6RO4 - chains E and C of the 9 polymer chains in the assembly; structure by electron microscopy, 3.50 A resolution.

Chain E:
Molecule: General transcription factor IIH subunit 3
From: Homo sapiens
Reference sequence: Q13889 (TF2H3_HUMAN); residues 1-308 here = UniProt positions 1-308
Amino-acid sequence (308 residues; row label = number of the first residue in the row):
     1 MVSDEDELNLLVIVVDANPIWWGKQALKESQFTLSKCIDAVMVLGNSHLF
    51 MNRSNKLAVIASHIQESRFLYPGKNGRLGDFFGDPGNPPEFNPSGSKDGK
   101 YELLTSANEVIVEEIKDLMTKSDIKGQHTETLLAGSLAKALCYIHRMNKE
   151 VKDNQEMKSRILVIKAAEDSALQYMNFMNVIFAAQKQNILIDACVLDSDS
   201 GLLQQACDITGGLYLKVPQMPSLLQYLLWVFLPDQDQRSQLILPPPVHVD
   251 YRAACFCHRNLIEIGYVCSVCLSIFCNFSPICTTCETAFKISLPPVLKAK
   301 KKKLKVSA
Disordered / not traced: 1-7, 74-102, 121-127, 152-156, 286-308
Ion coordination: Zn2+ site 1: Cys255, Cys257, His258, Cys276; Zn2+ site 2: Cys268, Cys271, Cys282, Cys285
From the paper describing this entry:
  - Zn2+ coordination: Cys257, His258

Chain C:
Molecule: General transcription factor IIH subunit 4
From: Homo sapiens
Reference sequence: Q92759 (TF2H4_HUMAN); numbering as in UniProt (aligned over 1-462)
Amino-acid sequence (462 residues; numbered 1 to 462; the number before each row is that of its first residue):
     1 MESTPSRGLNRVHLQCRNLQEFLGGLSPGVLDRLYGHPATCLAVFRELPS
    51 LAKNWVMRMLFLEQPLPQAAVALWVKKEFSKAQEESTGLLSGLRIWHTQL
   101 LPGGLQGLILNPIFRQNLRIALLGGGKAWSDDTSQLGPDKHARDVPSLDK
   151 YAEERWEVVLHFMVGSPSAAVSQDLAQLLSQAGLMKSTEPGEPPCITSAG
   201 FQFLLLDTPAQLWYFMLQYLQTAQSRGMDLVEILSFLFQLSFSTLGKDYS
   251 VEGMSDSLLNFLQHLREFGLVFQRKRKSRRYYPTRLAINLSSGVSGAGGT
   301 VHQPGFIVVETNYRLYAYTESELQIALIALFSEMLYRFPNMVVAQVTRES
   351 VQQAIASGITAQQIIHFLRTRAHPVMLKQTPVLPPTITDQIRLWELERDR
   401 LRFTEGVLYNQFLSQVDFELLLAHARELGVLVFENSAKRLMVVTPAGHSD
   451 VKRFWKRQKHSS
Disordered / not traced: 1-17, 101-107, 126-144, 243-254, 290-306, 459-462

How chain E and chain C interact:
Pairs across the interface (40; chain E residue first):
  Val43(E) - Leu122(C)  hydrophobic
  Ser47(E) - Met57(C)
  Leu49(E) - Arg46(C)
  Phe50(E) - Leu42(C)  hydrophobic
  Phe50(E) - Phe45(C)  hydrophobic
  Phe50(E) - Arg46(C)  hydrogen bond (backbone-side chain)
  Phe50(E) - Ala121(C)
  Phe50(E) - Leu122(C)  hydrophobic
  Met51(E) - Lys53(C)  hydrogen bond (backbone-side chain)
  Met51(E) - Asn54(C)
  Asn52(E) - Lys53(C)
  Arg53(E) - Arg46(C)
  Arg53(E) - Ser241(C)
  Arg53(E) - Ile288(C)  hydrogen bond (side chain-backbone)
  Arg53(E) - Asn289(C)
  Leu104(E) - Ala121(C)
  Leu104(E) - Leu123(C)  hydrophobic
  Asn108(E) - Leu123(C)
  Gln225(E) - Arg58(C)  hydrogen bond (side chain-backbone)
  Gln225(E) - Leu62(C)
  Leu228(E) - Met57(C)  hydrophobic
  Trp229(E) - Arg58(C)
  Trp229(E) - Trp74(C)  hydrophobic
  Leu232(E) - Met57(C)  hydrophobic
  Pro233(E) - Asn54(C)
  Gln237(E) - Ser50(C)  hydrogen bond (side chain-backbone)
  Gln237(E) - Asn54(C)  hydrogen bond
  Ser239(E) - Lys76(C)  hydrogen bond (backbone-side chain)
  Gln240(E) - Leu51(C)
  Gln240(E) - Val75(C)
  Gln240(E) - Lys76(C)  hydrogen bond (backbone-backbone)
  Gln240(E) - Phe79(C)
  Leu241(E) - Asn54(C)
  Leu241(E) - Trp55(C)  hydrophobic
  Leu241(E) - Arg58(C)
  Leu241(E) - Trp74(C)
  Leu241(E) - Lys76(C)  hydrogen bond (backbone-side chain)
  Ile242(E) - Leu73(C)
  Ile242(E) - Trp74(C)  hydrogen bond (backbone-backbone)
  Ile242(E) - Lys76(C)
Other interface residues (no listed pair), chain E (23 interface residues in all): Asn46, Thr105, Leu224, Arg238
Other interface residues (no listed pair), chain C (23 interface residues in all): Phe61

Summary:
Chain E and chain C each contribute 23 residues to their interface, with 10 hydrogen bonds. Polar pairs
include Phe50(E)-Arg46(C), Met51(E)-Lys53(C) and Arg53(E)-Ile288(C). Cys255(E), Cys257(E), His258(E) and
Cys276(E) form the Zn2+ site 1. The Zn2+ site 2 is built by Cys268(E), Cys271(E), Cys282(E) and Cys285(E). The
paper reports Zn2+ coordination by Cys257(E) and His258(E).
Here chain E is General transcription factor IIH subunit 3 and chain C is General transcription factor IIH
subunit 4, both from Homo sapiens. Entry 6RO4 (Structure of the core TFIIH-XPA-DNA complex) was determined by
electron microscopy.
